6EFZ - chain A; structure by X-ray diffraction, 3.50 A resolution.

Chain A:
Molecule: Dpr-interacting protein theta
Source organism: Drosophila melanogaster
UniProt: Q9VMN6 (Q9VMN6_DROME); residues 128-423 here = UniProt positions 128-423
Amino-acid sequence (302 residues; each row starts with the number of its first residue):
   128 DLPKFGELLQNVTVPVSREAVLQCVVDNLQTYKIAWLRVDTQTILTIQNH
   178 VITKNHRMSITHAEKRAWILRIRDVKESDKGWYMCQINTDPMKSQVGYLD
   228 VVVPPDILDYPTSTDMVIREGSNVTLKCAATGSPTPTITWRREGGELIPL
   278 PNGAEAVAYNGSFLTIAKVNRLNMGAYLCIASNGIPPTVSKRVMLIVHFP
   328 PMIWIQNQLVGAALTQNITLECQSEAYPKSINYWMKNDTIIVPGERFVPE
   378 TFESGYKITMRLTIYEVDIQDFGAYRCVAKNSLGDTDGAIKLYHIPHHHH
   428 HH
Unresolved in the structure: 424-429
Disulfides: Cys-151/Cys-212, Cys-255/Cys-306, Cys-349/Cys-404
Covalently attached groups: glycan linked to Asn-138, Asn-250; N-acetylglucosamine (NAG) linked to Asn-287
Differences from the reference sequence: expression tag (424-429)
From the paper describing this entry:
  - self-association interface (contacts with another copy of this molecule); pairs are residue here / residue on that copy: Asn-182/Asp-217 (hydrogen bond), Ala-162, Leu-164, Ile-171, Ile-174, Ile-179

Overview:
Covalently linked N-acetylglucosamine: at Asn-138, Asn-250 and Asn-287. From the paper: a self-association
interface involving Ala-162, Leu-164 and Ile-171 among others.
Chain A is Dpr-interacting protein theta (Drosophila melanogaster); the structure, Crystal Structure of
DIP-Theta Ig1-3, was determined by X-ray diffraction (same publication as 6EFY, 6EG0 and 6EG1).
